PDB entry 3CL7 | X-ray diffraction, 1.80 A resolution | chain A

== Chain A ==
Protein: Puue Allantoinase
From: Pseudomonas fluorescens
Notes: EC 3.5.2.5
Chain sequence (308 residues; row label = number of the first residue in the row):
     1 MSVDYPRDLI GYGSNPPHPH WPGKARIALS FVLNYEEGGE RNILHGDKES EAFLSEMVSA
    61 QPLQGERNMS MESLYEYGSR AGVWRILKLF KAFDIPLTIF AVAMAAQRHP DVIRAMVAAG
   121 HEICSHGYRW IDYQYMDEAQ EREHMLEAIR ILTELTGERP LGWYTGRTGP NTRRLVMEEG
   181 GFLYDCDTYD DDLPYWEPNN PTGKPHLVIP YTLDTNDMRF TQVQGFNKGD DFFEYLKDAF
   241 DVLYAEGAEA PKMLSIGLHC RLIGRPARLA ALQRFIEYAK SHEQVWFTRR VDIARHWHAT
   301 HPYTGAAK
Unresolved in the structure: 1-2, 305-308
Ligand contacts: imidazolidine-2,4-dione (HYN): N34, E36, F53, L54, H126, W130, Y164, T165, G166, R167, M218, H259
Reported in the primary citation:
  - binding site for imidazolidine-2,4-dione: E36, H259
  - catalytic residues: E36, H259 (proposed by the authors, not directly observed)
  - contacts within the chain: E36-H126, E36-W130, D217-H259

== In short ==
Bound to chain A: imidazolidine-2,4-dione. The paper reports catalytic residues E36 and H259; a binding site
for imidazolidine-2,4-dione at E36 and H259.
Chain A is Puue Allantoinase (Pseudomonas fluorescens); the structure, Crystal structure of Puue Allantoinase
in complex with Hydantoin, was determined by X-ray diffraction, deposited together with 3CL6 and 3CL8.
